PDB entry 4LG7 | X-ray diffraction, 2.50 A resolution | chains A and C of the 3 polymer chains in the assembly

Chain A:
Protein: Methyl-CpG-binding domain protein 4
Organism: Homo sapiens
Notes: EC 3.2.2.-
UniProtKB: O95243 (MBD4_HUMAN); numbering as in UniProt (aligned over 83-149)
Sequence (68 residues; row label = number of the first residue in the row):
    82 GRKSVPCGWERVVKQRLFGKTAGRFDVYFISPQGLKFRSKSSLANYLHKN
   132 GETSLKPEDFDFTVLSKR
Unresolved in the structure: 82, 146-149
Construct notes: expression tag (82)
Disulfides: Cys88 forms a disulfide with the same residue of a neighbouring copy of this chain

Chain C:
Molecule: 12-nt DNA strand
Sequence (12 nucleotides; numbered 1 to 12; the number before each row is that of its first residue):
     1 GCCAACGTTGGC
Modified / non-standard residues: 5CM (5-methyl-2'-deoxy-cytidine-5'-monophosphate) at position 6

Interface between chain A and chain C:
Contacting residue pairs (15):
  Lys95(A) - DA5(C)  phosphate contact
  Arg97(A) - 5CM_6(C)  phosphate contact
  Arg97(A) - DG7(C)  hydrogen bond to the base
  Leu98(A) - 5CM_6(C)  hydrogen bond to the phosphate
  Phe99(A) - 5CM_6(C)  hydrogen bond to the phosphate
  Gly100(A) - 5CM_6(C)  phosphate contact
  Gly100(A) - DG7(C)  phosphate contact
  Lys101(A) - DG7(C)  hydrogen bond to the phosphate
  Lys101(A) - DT8(C)  salt bridge to the phosphate
  Thr102(A) - 5CM_6(C)  sugar contact
  Thr102(A) - DG7(C)  hydrogen bond to the phosphate
  Thr102(A) - DT8(C)  base contact
  Arg105(A) - DT8(C)  hydrogen bond to the base
  Asp107(A) - 5CM_6(C)  base contact
  Arg119(A) - 5CM_6(C)  base contact

Summary:
Chain A and chain C form an interface of 10 and 4 residues respectively, with 6 hydrogen bonds and 1 salt
bridge. Polar pairs include Arg97(A)-DG7(C), Arg105(A)-DT8(C) and Leu98(A)-5CM_6(C).
Chain A is Methyl-CpG-binding domain protein 4 (Homo sapiens) and chain C is a 12-nt DNA strand; the
structure, Crystal structure MBD4 MBD domain in complex with methylated CpG DNA, was determined by X-ray
diffraction.
